Entry 3J5S (electron microscopy, 7.50 A resolution (low resolution: residue-level contacts below are approximate; hydrogen-bond / salt-bridge calls are withheld)); this record covers chains D and G of the 8 polymer chains in the assembly.

== Chain D ==
Molecule: Energy-dependent translational throttle A (EttA)
From: Escherichia coli
UniProtKB: P0A9W3 (YJJK_ECOLI); residues 1-555 here = UniProt positions 1-555
Chain sequence (561 residues; numbered -5 to 555; the number before each row is that of its first residue; numbers below 1 keep their minus sign (His-5 is residue -5)):
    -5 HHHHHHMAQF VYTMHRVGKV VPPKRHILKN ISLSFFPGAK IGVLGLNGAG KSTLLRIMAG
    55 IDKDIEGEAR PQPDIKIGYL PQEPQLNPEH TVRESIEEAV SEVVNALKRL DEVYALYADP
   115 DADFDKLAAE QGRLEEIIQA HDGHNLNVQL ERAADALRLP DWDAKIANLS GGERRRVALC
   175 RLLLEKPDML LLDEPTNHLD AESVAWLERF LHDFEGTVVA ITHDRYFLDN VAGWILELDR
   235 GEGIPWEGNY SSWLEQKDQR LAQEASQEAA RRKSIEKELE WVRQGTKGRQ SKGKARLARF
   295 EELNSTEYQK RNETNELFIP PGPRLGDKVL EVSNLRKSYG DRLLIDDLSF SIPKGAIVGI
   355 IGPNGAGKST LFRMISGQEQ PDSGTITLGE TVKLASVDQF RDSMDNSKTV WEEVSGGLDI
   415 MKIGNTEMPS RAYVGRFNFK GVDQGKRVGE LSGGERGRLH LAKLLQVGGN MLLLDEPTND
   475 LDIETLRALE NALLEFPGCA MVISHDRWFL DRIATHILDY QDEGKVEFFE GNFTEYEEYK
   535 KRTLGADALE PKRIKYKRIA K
Disordered / not traced: -5 to 1
Differences from the reference sequence: expression tag (-5 to 0)
Curated features (UniProtKB/Swiss-Prot):
  - binding site (ATP): Gly39 to Ser46, Gly356 to Ser363
  - mutagenesis: Glu188 (E188Q: Arrests growth, inhibits tripeptide but not dipeptide formation, stably binds 70S ribosomes, probably locked in an ATP-bound form as it should not have ATPase activity, 47-fold decrease in ...), Glu470 (E470Q: Arrests growth, inhibits tripeptide but not dipeptide formation, stably binds 70S ribosomes, probably locked in an ATP-bound form as it should not have ATPase activity, 47-fold decrease in ...)

== Chain G ==
Molecule: 50S ribosomal protein L5
From: Escherichia coli
UniProtKB: P62399 (RL5_ECOLI); residues 1-178 here correspond to UniProt positions 2-179 (UniProt number = residue number + 1)
Chain sequence (178 residues; row label = number of the first residue in the row):
     1 AKLHDYYKDE VVKKLMTEFN YNSVMQVPRV EKITLNMGVG EAIADKKLLD NAAADLAAIS
    61 GQKPLITKAR KSVAGFKIRQ GYPIGCKVTL RGERMWEFFE RLITIAVPRI RDFRGLSAKS
   121 FDGRGNYSMG VREQIIFPEI DYDKVDRVRG LDITITTTAK SDEEGRALLA AFDFPFRK
Curated features (UniProtKB/Swiss-Prot):
  - modified residue: Lys2 (N6-acetyllysine)

== Chain D / chain G interface ==
Residue-residue contacts (8):
  Gly410(D) with Lys46(G)
  Gly411(D) with Lys46(G)
  Leu412(D) with Ala44(G); Asp45(G); Lys46(G)
  Asp413(D) with Tyr82(G)
  Ile414(D) with Ile43(G); Ala44(G)
Other interface residues (no listed pair), chain D (7 interface residues in all): Met415, Lys416
Other interface residues (no listed pair), chain G (6 interface residues in all): Arg79

== Summary ==
The interface between chain D and chain G involves 7 residues on one side and 6 on the other. UniProt lists 16
ATP-binding residues and 2 mutagenesis sites on chain D.
Chain D is Energy-dependent translational throttle A (EttA) and chain G is 50S ribosomal protein L5, both from
Escherichia coli; the structure, EttA binds to ribosome exit site and regulates translation by restricting
ribosome and tRNA dynamics, was determined by electron microscopy.
